PDB entry 1TMF | X-ray diffraction, 3.50 A resolution | chains 1 and 3 of the 4 polymer chains in the assembly

Chain 1:
Protein: Theiler's murine encephalomyelitis virus (subunit VP1)
From: Theiler's encephalomyelitis virus
Reference sequence: P08544 (POLG_TMEVB); residues 1-276 here correspond to UniProt positions 647-922 (UniProt number = residue number + 646)
Chain sequence (276 residues; numbered 1 to 276; the number before each row is that of its first residue):
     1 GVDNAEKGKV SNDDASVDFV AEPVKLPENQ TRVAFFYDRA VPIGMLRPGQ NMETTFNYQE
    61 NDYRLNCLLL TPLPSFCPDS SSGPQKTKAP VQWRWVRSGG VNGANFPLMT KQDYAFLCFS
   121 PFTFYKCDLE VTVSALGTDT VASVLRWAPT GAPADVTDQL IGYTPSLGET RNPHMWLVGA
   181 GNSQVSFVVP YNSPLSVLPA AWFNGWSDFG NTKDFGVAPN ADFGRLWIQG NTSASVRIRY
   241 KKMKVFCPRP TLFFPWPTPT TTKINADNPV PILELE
Sequence notes: conflict Thr138 (Met784 in P08544), Asp139 (Thr785 in P08544), Thr140 (Arg786 in P08544)
Curated features (UniProtKB/Swiss-Prot):
  - site: Glu276 (Cleavage)

Chain 3:
Protein: Theiler's murine encephalomyelitis virus (subunit VP3)
From: Theiler's encephalomyelitis virus
Reference sequence: P08544 (POLG_TMEVB); residues 1-232 here correspond to UniProt positions 415-646 (UniProt number = residue number + 414)
Chain sequence (232 residues; each row starts with the number of its first residue):
     1 SPIPVTVREH KGCFYSTNPD TTVPIYGKTI STPSDYMCGE FSDLLELCKL PTFLGNPNTN
    61 NKRYPYFSAT NSVPATSMVD YQVALSCSCM ANSMLAAVAR NFNQYRGSLN FLFVFTGAAM
   121 VKGKFLIAYT PPGAGKPTTR DQAMQSTYAI WDLGLNSSFN FTAPFISPTH YRQTSYTSPT
   181 ITSVDGWVTV WQLTPLTYPS GTPTNSDILT LVSAGDDFTL RMPISPTKWV PQ
Cystine bridges: Cys87-Cys89
Curated features (UniProtKB/Swiss-Prot):
  - site: Gln232 (Cleavage)

How chain 1 and chain 3 interact:
Pairs across the interface (45; chain 1 residue first):
  Thr132(1) - Glu9(3)
  Arg146(1) - Ser225(3)
  Pro149(1) - Ile224(3)  hydrophobic
  Gly151(1) - Asn103(3)  hydrogen bond (backbone-side chain)
  Gly151(1) - Gln173(3)
  Ala152(1) - Asn103(3)
  Ala152(1) - Ile224(3)  hydrophobic
  Pro153(1) - Tyr176(3)  hydrophobic
  Gln159(1) - Lys228(3)  hydrogen bond (backbone-side chain)
  Leu160(1) - Lys228(3)
  Ile161(1) - Lys228(3)
  Glu169(1) - Lys228(3)  salt bridge
  Arg171(1) - Asn101(3)  hydrogen bond
  Arg171(1) - Ile224(3)
  Arg171(1) - Ser225(3)
  Asn172(1) - Ile224(3)
  Pro173(1) - Thr17(3)
  His174(1) - Ser16(3)  hydrogen bond (backbone-backbone)
  Met175(1) - Phe14(3)
  Trp176(1) - Phe14(3)  hydrogen bond (backbone-backbone)
  Leu177(1) - Cys13(3)  hydrophobic
  Asn182(1) - Gly12(3)
  Gln184(1) - Glu9(3)
  Gln184(1) - His10(3)
  Ser186(1) - Glu9(3)  hydrogen bond
  Ser186(1) - His10(3)  hydrogen bond
  Ser186(1) - Tyr15(3)  hydrogen bond (backbone-side chain)
  Phe187(1) - Tyr15(3)  hydrophobic
  Asn192(1) - Gln104(3)
  Asn192(1) - Met222(3)
  Pro194(1) - Gln104(3)
  Pro194(1) - Thr169(3)
  Pro194(1) - Tyr171(3)
  Pro194(1) - Gln173(3)
  Ser207(1) - Thr180(3)
  Ser207(1) - Ile181(3)  hydrogen bond (side chain-backbone)
  Ser207(1) - Thr182(3)  hydrogen bond (side chain-backbone)
  Asp208(1) - Ile181(3)
  Asp208(1) - Thr182(3)
  Phe209(1) - Gly133(3)
  Lys213(1) - Pro179(3)
  Pro219(1) - Ile181(3)  hydrophobic
  Pro219(1) - Thr182(3)
  Asn220(1) - Gln173(3)
  Asn220(1) - Ile181(3)
Other interface residues (no listed pair), chain 1 (37 interface residues in all): Glu130, Val156, Asp158, Val185, Tyr191, Leu195, Ser196, Trp206
Other interface residues (no listed pair), chain 3 (29 interface residues in all): Arg8, Lys11, His170, Pro226, Thr227

Overview:
37 residues of chain 1 and 29 residues of chain 3 are in contact; the contacts include 10 hydrogen bonds and 1
salt bridge. Polar pairs include Glu169(1)-Lys228(3), Gly151(1)-Asn103(3) and Gln159(1)-Lys228(3).
Here chain 1 is Theiler's murine encephalomyelitis virus (subunit VP1) and chain 3 is Theiler's murine
encephalomyelitis virus (subunit VP3), both from Theiler's encephalomyelitis virus. Entry 1TMF
(Three-dimensional structure of theiler murine encephalomyelitis virus (bean strain)) was determined by X-ray
diffraction.
